PDB entry 4C3J | X-ray diffraction, 3.35 A resolution | chains M and N of the 14 polymer chains in the assembly

# Chain M
Protein: DNA-directed RNA polymerase I subunit RPA49
Source organism: Saccharomyces cerevisiae
Notes: EC 2.7.7.6
UniProtKB: Q01080 (RPA49_YEAST); numbering as in UniProt (aligned over 1-415)
Amino-acid sequence (415 residues; row label = number of the first residue in the row):
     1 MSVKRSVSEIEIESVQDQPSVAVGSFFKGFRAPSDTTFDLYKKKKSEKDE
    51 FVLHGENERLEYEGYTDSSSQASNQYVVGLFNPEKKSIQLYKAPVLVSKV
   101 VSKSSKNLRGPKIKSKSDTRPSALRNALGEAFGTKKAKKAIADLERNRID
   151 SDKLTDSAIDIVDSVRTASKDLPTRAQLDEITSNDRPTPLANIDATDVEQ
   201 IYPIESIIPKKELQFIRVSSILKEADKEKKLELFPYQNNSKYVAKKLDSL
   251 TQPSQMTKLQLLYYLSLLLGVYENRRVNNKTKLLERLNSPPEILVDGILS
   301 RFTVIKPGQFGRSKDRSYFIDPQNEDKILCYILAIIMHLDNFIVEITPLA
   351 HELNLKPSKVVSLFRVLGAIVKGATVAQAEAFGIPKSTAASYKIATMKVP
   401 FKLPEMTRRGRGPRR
Disordered / not traced: 1-7, 45-46, 115-415
UniProt features mapped onto this chain:
  - modified residue (Phosphoserine): S34, S151
  - mutagenesis: E325 to D326 (No effect on DNA binding), K356 (K356A: Loss of DNA binding; when associated with A-358), S358 (S358A: Loss of DNA binding; when associated with A-356), K359 (K359A: Loss of DNA binding), R365 (R365A: Loss of DNA binding), K393 (K393A: Loss of DNA binding)

# Chain N
Protein: DNA-directed RNA polymerase I subunit RPA34
Source organism: Saccharomyces cerevisiae
Notes: EC 2.7.7.6
UniProtKB: P47006 (RPA34_YEAST); residues 1-233 here = UniProt positions 1-233
Amino-acid sequence (233 residues; numbered 1 to 233; the number before each row is that of its first residue):
     1 MSKLSKDYVSDSDSDDEVISNEFSIPDGFKKCKHLKNFPLNGDNKKKAKQ
    51 QQVWLIKFPSNVDISKLKSLPVDFESSTTMTIDKHDYKIMDDTDIESSLT
   101 QDNLSNMTLLVPSESKESLKIASTAKDNAPLQFDKVFSVSETAKIPAIDY
   151 SKVRVPRKDVPKVEGLKLEHFATGYDAEDFHVAEEVKENKKEPKKRSHHD
   201 DEEESSEKKKKKKEKREKREKKDKKDKKKKHRD
Disordered / not traced: 1-22, 45-48, 95-105, 126-129, 181-233
UniProt features mapped onto this chain:
  - modified residue (Phosphoserine): S10, S12, S14, S60

# Chain M / chain N interface
Pairs across the interface (84):
  S8(M) with P71(N); V72(N), hydrogen bond (backbone-backbone); D73(N)
  E9(M) with P71(N)
  I10(M) with S69(N); L70(N), hydrogen bond (backbone-backbone); V72(N), hydrophobic
  E11(M) with S69(N)
  I12(M) with K68(N), hydrogen bond (backbone-backbone); S69(N); L70(N), hydrophobic
  Q16(M) with K36(N)
  Q18(M) with K36(N)
  P19(M) with L35(N); K36(N)
  S20(M) with L35(N); K36(N); P112(N); L119(N)
  V21(M) with F38(N), hydrophobic; L110(N)
  A22(M) with L110(N), hydrogen bond (backbone-backbone)
  V23(M) with M107(N), hydrophobic; T108(N)
  G24(M) with T108(N), hydrogen bond (backbone-backbone); L110(N)
  F26(M) with N106(N); T108(N)
  F27(M) with N106(N)
  K28(M) with N106(N)
  A32(M) with I121(N), hydrophobic
  S34(M) with S123(N)
  T36(M) with K120(N)
  T37(M) with E117(N); L119(N); K120(N)
  F38(M) with L110(N), hydrophobic; S118(N); L119(N), hydrogen bond (backbone-backbone); I121(N), hydrophobic
  D39(M) with S118(N)
  L40(M) with K31(N); C32(N), hydrogen bond (backbone-backbone); L119(N), hydrophobic
  Y41(M) with K30(N); K31(N); C32(N)
  K42(M) with G28(N); F29(N); K30(N), hydrogen bond (backbone-backbone)
  K43(M) with D27(N), hydrogen bond (side chain-backbone); G28(N); F29(N)
  K48(M) with S60(N)
  E50(M) with F29(N)
  V52(M) with F29(N), hydrophobic
  H54(M) with F23(N)
  A72(M) with S60(N)
  S73(M) with P59(N); S60(N), hydrogen bond (backbone-backbone)
  N74(M) with F58(N)
  Q75(M) with F58(N), hydrogen bond (backbone-backbone); I64(N)
  Y76(M) with I56(N); K57(N)
  V77(M) with L55(N); I56(N), hydrogen bond (backbone-backbone)
  V78(M) with W54(N); F133(N), hydrophobic
  G79(M) with V53(N); W54(N), hydrogen bond (backbone-backbone)
  L80(M) with P39(N); Q51(N); Q52(N)
  F81(M) with Q52(N), hydrogen bond (backbone-backbone); W54(N), hydrophobic
  P83(M) with K49(N); Q50(N)
  I88(M) with W54(N), hydrophobic
  Q89(M) with P39(N)
  L90(M) with I56(N), hydrophobic
  Y91(M) with F38(N), hydrophobic; P39(N)
  V95(M) with M107(N), hydrophobic
Interface residues without a listed pair, chain M (51 interface residues in all): V15, S25, F30, R31, L53
Interface residues without a listed pair, chain N (47 interface residues in all): H34, S65, L109, V111, P130

# Overview
51 residues of chain M and 47 residues of chain N are in contact, with 14 hydrogen bonds. Polar pairs include
K43(M)-D27(N), S8(M)-V72(N) and I10(M)-L70(N). From UniProt: 7 mutagenesis sites on chain M.
Here chain M is DNA-directed RNA polymerase I subunit RPA49 and chain N is DNA-directed RNA polymerase I
subunit RPA34, both from Saccharomyces cerevisiae. Entry 4C3J (Structure of 14-subunit RNA polymerase I at
3.35 A resolution, crystal form C2-90) was determined by X-ray diffraction together with 4C3H and 4C3I from
the same study.
